PDB entry 8E3N | X-ray diffraction, 2.25 A resolution | chain A

# Chain A
Protein: Nuclear receptor subfamily 1 group I member 2
From: Homo sapiens
UniProtKB: O75469 (NR1I2_HUMAN), isoform O75469-3; residues 130-434 here correspond to UniProt positions 153-457 (UniProt number = residue number + 23)
Amino-acid sequence (316 residues; each row starts with the number of its first residue):
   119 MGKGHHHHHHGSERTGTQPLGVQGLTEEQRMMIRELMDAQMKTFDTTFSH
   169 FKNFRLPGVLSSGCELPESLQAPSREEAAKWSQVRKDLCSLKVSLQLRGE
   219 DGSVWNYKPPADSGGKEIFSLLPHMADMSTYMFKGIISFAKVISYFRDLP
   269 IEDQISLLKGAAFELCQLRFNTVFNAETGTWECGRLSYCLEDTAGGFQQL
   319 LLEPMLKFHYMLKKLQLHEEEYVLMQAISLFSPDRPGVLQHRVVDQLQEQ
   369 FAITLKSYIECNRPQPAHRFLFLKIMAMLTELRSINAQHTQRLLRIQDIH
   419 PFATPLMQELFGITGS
Disordered / not traced: 119-141, 178-195
Sequence notes: initiating methionine (119); expression tag (120-129)
Ligand contacts: Rifamycin S (VA0): Asp205, Leu206, Ser208, Leu209, Val211, Leu240, Met243, Met246, Ser247, Phe251, Phe281, Cys284, Gln285, Phe288, Trp299, Tyr306, Leu308, His327, His407, Arg410, Leu411, Ile414, Phe420, Met425
From the paper describing this entry:
  - binding site for Rifamycin S: Phe288, Trp299, Tyr306
  - mutagenesis - W299A: decreased signaling in response to Rifamycin S
  - mutagenesis - W299A (>24-fold): decreased signaling in response to 3-bromo rifamycin S
  - mutagenesis - W299A: unchanged signaling in response to rifabutin
  - mutagenesis - W299A: unchanged signaling in response to rifampicin

# Overview
Ligands of chain A: Rifamycin S. From the paper: a binding site for Rifamycin S at Phe288, Trp299 and Tyr306;
W299A reduces signaling in response to Rifamycin S.
Chain A is Nuclear receptor subfamily 1 group I member 2 (Homo sapiens); the structure, Crystal structure of
pregnane X receptor ligand binding domain complexed with rifamycin S, was determined by X-ray diffraction,
deposited together with 8EQZ and 8FPE.
